Entry 7O3K (X-ray diffraction, 2.75 A resolution); this record covers chain A.

[Chain A]
Molecule: Sandercyanin Fluorescent Protein
Source organism: Sander vitreus
UniProtKB: A0A1D5B367 (A0A1D5B367_SANVI); residues 20-202 here correspond to UniProt positions 1-183 (UniProt number = residue number - 19)
Chain sequence (183 residues; numbered 20 to 202; the number before each row is that of its first residue):
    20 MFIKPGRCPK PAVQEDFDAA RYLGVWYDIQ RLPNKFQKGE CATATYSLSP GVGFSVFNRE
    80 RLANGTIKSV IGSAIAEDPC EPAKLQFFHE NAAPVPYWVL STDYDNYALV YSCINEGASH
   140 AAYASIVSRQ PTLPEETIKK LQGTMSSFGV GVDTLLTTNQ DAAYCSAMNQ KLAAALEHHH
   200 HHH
Not modelled in the structure: 20-21, 188-202
Cystine bridges: Cys27-Cys132, Cys60-Cys184
Construct notes: engineered mutation Glu135 (Leu116 in A0A1D5B367)
Small-molecule neighbours: biliverdine ix alpha (BLA): Trp45, Asp47, Phe55, Gln56, Ala61, Thr62, Ala63, Tyr65, Asn77, Arg78, Glu79, Lys87, Val89, Phe106, His108, Val114, Pro115, Tyr116, Val129, Tyr130, Ser131, Tyr142, Ala143, Ser144, Val146
What the authors report for this chain:
  - mutagenesis - L135E (1.2 (+/-0.10) uM): unchanged binding to biliverdine ix alpha
  - conformationally variable residues (loop rearrangement, side-chain flip): Asp47, Phe55, Gln56, Arg80 to Ile86, Phe106, His108 to Val114, Ile133 to His139, Tyr142
  - binding site for biliverdine ix alpha: Asp47, Ala61, Ala63, Tyr65, Asn77, Tyr116, Tyr142, Ser144, Val146

[Overview]
Chain A binds biliverdine ix alpha. The paper reports a binding site for biliverdine ix alpha at Asp47, Ala61
and Ala63 among others; L135E leaves binding to biliverdine ix alpha unchanged.
Chain A is Sandercyanin Fluorescent Protein (Sander vitreus); the structure, Structure of a monomeric variant
(L135E) of Sandercyanin fluorescent protein bound to biliverdin IX-alpha, was determined by X-ray diffraction
together with 7YX1 and 7O2Y from the same study.
